8AOY - chains A and B; structure by X-ray diffraction, 1.40 A resolution.

# Chain A
Molecule: 14-3-3 protein sigma
Organism: Homo sapiens
Reference sequence: P31947 (1433S_HUMAN); residues 1-231 here = UniProt positions 1-231
Chain sequence (236 residues; numbered -4 to 231; the number before each row is that of its first residue; numbers below 1 keep their minus sign (Gly-4 is residue -4)):
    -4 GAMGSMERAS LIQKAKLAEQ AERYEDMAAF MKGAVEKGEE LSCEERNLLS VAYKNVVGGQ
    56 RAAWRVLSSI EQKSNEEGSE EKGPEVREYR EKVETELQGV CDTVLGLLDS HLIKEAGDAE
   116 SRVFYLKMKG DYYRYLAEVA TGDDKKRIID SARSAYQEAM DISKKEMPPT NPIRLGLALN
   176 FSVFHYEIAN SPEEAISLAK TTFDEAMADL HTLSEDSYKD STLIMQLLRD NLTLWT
Glycans and other covalent adducts: compound N0L linked to Cys38
Differences from the reference sequence: expression tag (-4 to 0)
Bound ions: Mg2+ site 1 near Glu2 (its only coordinating residue here); Mg2+ site 2 near Glu39 (its only coordinating residue here); Mg2+ site 3 near Glu89 (its only coordinating residue here)
Residues lining bound ligands: N0L (2-chloranyl-N-[3-[1-[4-[(4-chlorophenyl)amino]oxan-4-yl]carbonylpiperidin-4-yl]propyl]ethanamide): Arg41, Asn42, Glu115, Phe119, Lys122, Pro167, Ile168, Gly171, Leu172, Leu218, Ile219
Curated features (UniProtKB/Swiss-Prot):
  - site (Interaction with phosphoserine on interacting protein): Arg56, Arg129
  - modified residue (Phosphoserine): Ser5, Ser74
Reported in the primary citation:
  - binding site for N0L: Arg41

# Chain B
Molecule: Estrogen receptor
Reference sequence: P03372 (ESR1_HUMAN); numbering as in UniProt (aligned over 591-595)
Chain sequence (5 residues; numbered 591 to 595; the number before each row is that of its first residue):
   591 FPATV
Modified residues: Thr594 (phosphothreonine; TPO)
Reported in the primary citation:
  - post-translational modification sites: Thr594 (citing earlier work)

# Chain A / chain B interface
Residue-residue contacts - 20 pairs, chain A then chain B:
  Lys49(A) with Thr594(B); Val595(B)
  Arg56(A) with Thr594(B)
  Arg60(A) with Phe591(B)
  Lys122(A) with Val595(B), hydrogen bond (side chain-backbone)
  Arg129(A) with Thr594(B)
  Tyr130(A) with Thr594(B)
  Gly171(A) with Val595(B)
  Leu174(A) with Ala593(B); Thr594(B); Val595(B), hydrophobic
  Asn175(A) with Thr594(B); Val595(B), hydrogen bond (side chain-backbone)
  Val178(A) with Pro592(B), hydrophobic; Ala593(B); Thr594(B)
  Leu222(A) with Val595(B), hydrophobic
  Asn226(A) with Pro592(B); Ala593(B), hydrogen bond (side chain-backbone)
  Trp230(A) with Pro592(B), hydrophobic
Interface residues without a listed pair, chain A (16 interface residues in all): Asp126, Glu182, Leu229

# Summary
16 residues of chain A and 5 residues of chain B are in contact; the contacts include 3 hydrogen bonds. Among
the polar pairs are Lys122(A)-Val595(B), Asn175(A)-Val595(B) and Asn226(A)-Ala593(B). Compound N0L is
covalently linked to Cys38(A). From the paper: a binding site for N0L at Arg41(A); a modification site at
Thr594(B).
Chain A is 14-3-3 protein sigma (Homo sapiens) and chain B is Estrogen receptor; the structure, Small molecule
stabilizer for ERalpha and 14-3-3 (1075478), was determined by X-ray diffraction, deposited together with
8AI0, 8ALR, 8ALT, 8ALV, 8ALW, 8AM7 and 32 further entries.
